7WUI - chains B and G of the 7 polymer chains in the assembly; structure by electron microscopy, 3.10 A resolution.

[Chain B]
Protein: Guanine nucleotide-binding protein G(I)/G(S)/G(T) subunit beta-1
Organism: Homo sapiens
UniProtKB: P62873 (GBB1_HUMAN); residue numbers follow UniProt; this construct covers 2-340
Chain sequence (358 residues; numbered -17 to 340; the number before each row is that of its first residue; numbers below 1 keep their minus sign (Met-17 is residue -17)):
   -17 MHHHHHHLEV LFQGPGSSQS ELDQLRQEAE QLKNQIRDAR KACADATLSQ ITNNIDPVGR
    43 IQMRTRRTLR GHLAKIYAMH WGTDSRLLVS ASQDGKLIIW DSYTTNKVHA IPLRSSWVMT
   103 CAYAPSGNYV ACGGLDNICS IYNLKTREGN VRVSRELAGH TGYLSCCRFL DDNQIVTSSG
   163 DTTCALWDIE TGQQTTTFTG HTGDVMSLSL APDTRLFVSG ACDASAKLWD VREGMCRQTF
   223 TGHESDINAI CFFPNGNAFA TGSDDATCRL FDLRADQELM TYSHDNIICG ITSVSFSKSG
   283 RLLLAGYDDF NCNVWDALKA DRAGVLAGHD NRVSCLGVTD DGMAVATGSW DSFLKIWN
Not modelled in the structure: -17 to 2
Differences from the reference sequence: expression tag (-17 to 1)
Curated features (UniProtKB/Swiss-Prot):
  - modified residue: Ser2 (N-acetylserine), His266 (Phosphohistidine)
  - natural variant: Leu30 (L30F: In MRD42; uncertain significance), Arg52 (R52G: In MRD42), Gly64 (G64V: In MRD42), Asp76 (D76E: In MRD42; D76G: In MRD42), Gly77 (G77S: In MRD42), Lys78 (K78R: In MRD42), Ile80 (I80N: In MRD42; I80T: In MRD42), His91 (H91R: In MRD42; uncertain significance), Ala92 (A92T: In MRD42), Pro94 (P94S: In MRD42), Leu95 (L95P: In MRD42), Arg96 (R96L: In MRD42), 5 further natural variant entries in UniProt

[Chain G]
Protein: Guanine nucleotide-binding protein G(I)/G(S)/G(O) subunit gamma-2
Organism: Homo sapiens
UniProtKB: P59768 (GBG2_HUMAN); residue numbers follow UniProt; this construct covers 5-62
Chain sequence (58 residues; each row starts with the number of its first residue):
     5 NTASIAQARK LVEQLKMEAN IDRIKVSKAA ADLMAYCEAH AKEDPLLTPV PASENPFR
Not modelled in the structure: 5-7

[How chain B and chain G interact]
Contacting residue pairs (89; chain B residue first):
  Glu3(B) with Ile9(G)
  Leu4(B) with Ser8(G); Ile9(G); Ala12(G), hydrophobic
  Leu7(B) with Arg13(G)
  Glu10(B) with Val16(G); Lys20(G), salt bridge
  Ala11(B) with Leu15(G), hydrophobic; Leu19(G)
  Leu14(B) with Leu19(G); Lys20(G)
  Lys15(B) with Leu15(G); Leu19(G)
  Ile18(B) with Leu19(G), hydrophobic; Glu22(G); Ala23(G), hydrophobic; Arg27(G)
  Ala21(B) with Arg27(G)
  Ala24(B) with Lys29(G), hydrogen bond (backbone-side chain)
  Cys25(B) with Lys29(G); Val30(G), hydrogen bond (backbone-backbone)
  Asp27(B) with Lys29(G); Ser31(G); Lys32(G), salt bridge
  Ala28(B) with Val30(G)
  Leu30(B) with Val30(G); Ala34(G); Leu37(G), hydrophobic
  Thr34(B) with Met38(G), hydrogen bond
  Ile37(B) with Glu42(G)
  Val40(B) with Leu51(G), hydrophobic
  Arg48(B) with Phe61(G)
  Arg49(B) with Pro60(G); Phe61(G); Arg62(G)
  Ser84(B) with Phe61(G)
  Tyr85(B) with Pro60(G), hydrophobic; Phe61(G), hydrophobic
  Thr181(B) with Lys14(G), hydrogen bond (backbone-side chain)
  Gly182(B) with Lys14(G)
  Met217(B) with Met21(G), hydrophobic
  Cys218(B) with Gln18(G), hydrogen bond; Met21(G); Glu22(G)
  Arg219(B) with Glu22(G)
  Gln220(B) with Glu22(G); Ile25(G)
  Thr221(B) with Gln18(G), hydrogen bond; Glu22(G), hydrogen bond (backbone-side chain)
  Phe235(B) with Leu37(G), hydrophobic; Tyr40(G), hydrophobic; Cys41(G), hydrophobic
  Pro236(B) with Tyr40(G), hydrogen bond (backbone-side chain)
  Asn237(B) with Tyr40(G)
  Ala240(B) with Leu37(G), hydrophobic
  Asp254(B) with Ala33(G); Ala34(G)
  Arg256(B) with Arg27(G); Ile28(G), hydrogen bond (backbone-backbone); Lys32(G), hydrogen bond (side chain-backbone); Ala33(G); Asp36(G), salt bridge
  Ala257(B) with Ile28(G)
  Asp258(B) with Ile25(G); Arg27(G), salt bridge
  Gln259(B) with Val30(G)
  Leu261(B) with Leu37(G), hydrophobic
  Ser279(B) with Asp48(G), hydrogen bond
  Lys280(B) with Tyr40(G); His44(G); Glu47(G)
  Ser281(B) with Asp48(G), hydrogen bond
  Gly282(B) with Cys41(G), hydrogen bond (backbone-side chain)
  Arg283(B) with Cys41(G), hydrogen bond (backbone-side chain); Glu42(G), salt bridge; Leu51(G)
  Leu300(B) with Met38(G), hydrophobic; Cys41(G), hydrophobic
  Asp323(B) with Pro49(G)
  Gly324(B) with Pro49(G); Leu50(G)
  Met325(B) with Pro49(G), hydrophobic; Leu50(G); Pro60(G)
  Ala326(B) with Phe61(G), hydrophobic
  Val327(B) with Leu50(G), hydrophobic
  Ile338(B) with Phe61(G), hydrophobic
  Asn340(B) with Leu50(G); Phe61(G)
Also at the interface, not in a pair above, chain B (63 interface residues in all): Arg22, Ala26, Thr29, Ile33, Met45, Trp63, Thr184, Lys209, Asn239, Leu252, Leu284, Trp339
Also at the interface, not in a pair above, chain G (40 interface residues in all): Gln11, Asp26, Asn59

[In short]
63 residues of chain B face 40 of chain G across their interface; the contacts include 14 hydrogen bonds and 5
salt bridges. Among the polar pairs are Glu10(B)-Lys20(G), Asp27(B)-Lys32(G) and Arg256(B)-Asp36(G).
Here chain B is Guanine nucleotide-binding protein G(I)/G(S)/G(T) subunit beta-1 and chain G is Guanine
nucleotide-binding protein G(I)/G(S)/G(O) subunit gamma-2, both from Homo sapiens. Entry 7WUI (Tethered
peptide activation mechanism of adhesion GPCRs ADGRG2 and ADGRG4) was determined by electron microscopy
together with 7WUJ and 7WUQ from the same study.
